Entry 4XPX (X-ray diffraction, 1.03 A resolution); this record covers chain A.

[Chain A]
Molecule: Bacteriohemerythrin
Organism: Methylococcus capsulatus (strain ATCC 33009 / NCIMB 11132 / Bath)
UniProt: Q60AX2 (HEMTB_METCA); residue numbers follow UniProt; this construct covers 2-131
Sequence (130 residues; row label = number of the first residue in the row):
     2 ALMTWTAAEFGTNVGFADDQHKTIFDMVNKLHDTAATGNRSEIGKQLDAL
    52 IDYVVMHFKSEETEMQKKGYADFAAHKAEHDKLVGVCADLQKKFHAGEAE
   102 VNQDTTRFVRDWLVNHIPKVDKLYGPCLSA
Bound ions: Fe2+ site 1: His22, His58, Glu62, Asp122; Fe2+ site 2: Glu62, His77, His81, His117, Asp122
Curated features (UniProtKB/Swiss-Prot):
  - binding site (Fe cation): His22, His58, Glu62, His77, His81, His117, Asp122
What the authors report for this chain:
  - Fe2+ coordination: His22, His58, Glu62, His77, His81, His117, Asp122
  - mutagenesis - L114A: abolished binding to dioxygen

[In short]
His22, His58, Glu62 and Asp122 form the Fe2+ site 1. Glu62, His77, His81, His117 and Asp122 form the Fe2+ site
2. Curated annotation (UniProt) lists 7 Fe cation-binding residues. From the paper: L114A abolishes binding to
dioxygen; Fe2+ coordination by His22, His58 and Glu62 among others.
Chain A is Bacteriohemerythrin (Methylococcus capsulatus (strain ATCC 33009 / NCIMB 11132 / Bath)); the
structure, Crystal structure of hemerythrin:wild-type, was determined by X-ray diffraction together with 4XPW,
4XPY and 4XQ1 from the same study.
